PDB entry 7EJ7 | electron microscopy, 3.41 A resolution | chains C and E of the 5 polymer chains in the assembly

# Chain C
Name: HLJ1_G0016300.mRNA.1.CDS.1
Source organism: Saccharomyces cerevisiae
Reference sequence: A0A6L0Z498 (A0A6L0Z498_YEASX); the author numbering skips numbers that UniProt does not, so the offset changes along the chain: 1-330 = UniProt 1-330; 334-337 = UniProt 331-334
Chain sequence (334 residues; each row starts with the number of its first residue; note: 3 numbers in that range are skipped by the numbering (no residue carries them; nothing is unmodelled there)):
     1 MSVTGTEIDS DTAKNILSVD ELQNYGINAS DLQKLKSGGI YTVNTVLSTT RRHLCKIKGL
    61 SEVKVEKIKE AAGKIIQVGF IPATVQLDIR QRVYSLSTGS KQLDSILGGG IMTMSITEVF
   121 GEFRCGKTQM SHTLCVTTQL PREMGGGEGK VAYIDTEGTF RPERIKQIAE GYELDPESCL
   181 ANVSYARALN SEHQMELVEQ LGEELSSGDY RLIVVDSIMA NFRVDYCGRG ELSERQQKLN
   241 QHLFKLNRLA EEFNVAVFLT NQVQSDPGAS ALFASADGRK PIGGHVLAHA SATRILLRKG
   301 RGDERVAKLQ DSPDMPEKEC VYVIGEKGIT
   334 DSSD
Unresolved in the structure: 1-15, 335-337
What the authors report for this chain:
  - binding site for the 9-nt DNA strand (chain E): Arg-229

# Chain E
Molecule: 9-nt DNA strand
Sequence (9 nucleotides; each row starts with the number of its first residue):
     1 AAAAAAAAA

# Chain C / chain E interface
Residue-residue contacts - 6 pairs, chain C then chain E:
  Arg-229(C) / DA3(E)  base contact
  Arg-229(C) / DA4(E)  hydrogen bond to the phosphate
  Gly-230(C) / DA4(E)  sugar contact
  Gly-230(C) / DA5(E)  sugar contact
  Pro-267(C) / DA1(E)  base contact
  Gly-268(C) / DA1(E)  base contact
Interface residues without a listed pair, chain C (5 interface residues in all): Ser-233

# In short
The interface between chain C and chain E involves 5 residues on one side and 4 on the other; the contacts
include 1 hydrogen bond. Its one hydrogen-bonded contact is Arg-229(C)/DA4(E). From the paper: a binding site
for the 9-nt DNA strand (chain E) at Arg-229(C).
Chain C is HLJ1_G0016300.mRNA.1.CDS.1 (Saccharomyces cerevisiae) and chain E is a 9-nt DNA strand; the
structure, Yeast Dmc1 post-synaptic complex, was determined by electron microscopy (same publication as 7EJ6,
7EJC and 7EJE).
